Entry 8T1Z (X-ray diffraction, 1.93 A resolution); this record covers chain A.

# Chain A
Protein: Sialidase
From: Porphyromonas gingivalis
UniProt: Q7MX62 (Q7MX62_PORGI); residue numbers follow UniProt; this construct covers 31-526
Chain sequence (509 residues; each row starts with the number of its first residue):
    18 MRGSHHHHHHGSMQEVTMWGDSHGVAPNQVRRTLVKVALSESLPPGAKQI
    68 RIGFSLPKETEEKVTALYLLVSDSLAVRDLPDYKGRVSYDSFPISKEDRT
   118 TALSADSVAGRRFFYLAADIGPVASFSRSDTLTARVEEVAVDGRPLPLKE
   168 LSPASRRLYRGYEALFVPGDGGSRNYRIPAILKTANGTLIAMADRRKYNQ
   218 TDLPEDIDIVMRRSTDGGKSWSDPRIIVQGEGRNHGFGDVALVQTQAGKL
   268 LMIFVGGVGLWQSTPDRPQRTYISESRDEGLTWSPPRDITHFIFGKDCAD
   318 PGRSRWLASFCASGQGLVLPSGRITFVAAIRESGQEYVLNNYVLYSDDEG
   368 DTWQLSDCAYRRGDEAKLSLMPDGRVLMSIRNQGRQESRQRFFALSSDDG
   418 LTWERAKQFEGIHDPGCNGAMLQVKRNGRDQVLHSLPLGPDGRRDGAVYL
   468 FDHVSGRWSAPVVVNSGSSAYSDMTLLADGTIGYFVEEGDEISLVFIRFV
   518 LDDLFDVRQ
Not modelled in the structure: 18-21, 524-526
Sequence notes: initiating methionine (18); expression tag (19-30)
Residues lining bound ligands: N-acetyl-alpha-neuraminic acid (SIA): Arg194, Ile195, Arg213, Asp219, Asp256, Val272, Leu277, Trp278, Gln286, Phe327, Leu356, Asp381, Glu382, Arg398, Gln400, Arg460, Tyr488
From the paper describing this entry:
  - conformationally variable residues (side-chain flip): Asp219
  - binding site for N-acetyl-alpha-neuraminic acid: Arg194, Arg213, Asp219, Asp256, Val272, Leu277, Trp278, Phe327, Asp381, Glu382, Arg398, Arg460, Tyr488
  - mutagenesis - Y193A/R194A/I195A/P196A: abolished catalytic activity

# In short
Ligands of chain A: N-acetyl-alpha-neuraminic acid. From the paper: a binding site for
N-acetyl-alpha-neuraminic acid at Arg194, Arg213 and Asp219 among others; Y193A/R194A/I195A/P196A abolish
catalytic activity.
Chain A is Sialidase (Porphyromonas gingivalis); the structure, Crystal Structure of Porphyromonas gingivalis
Sialidase (PG_0352) Bound to Neu5Ac (NANA), was determined by X-ray diffraction together with 8FEB, 8T1Y,
8T24, 8T26 and 8T27 from the same study.
